9EUF - chains O and Q of the 63 polymer chains in the assembly; structure by electron microscopy, 7.30 A resolution (low resolution: residue-level contacts below are approximate; hydrogen-bond / salt-bridge calls are withheld).

# Chain O
Molecule: Baseplate wedge subunit
Organism: Staphylococcus phage 812
UniProt: A0A0U1UXD7 (A0A0U1UXD7_9CAUD); numbering as in UniProt (aligned over 1-234)
Chain sequence (234 residues; row label = number of the first residue in the row):
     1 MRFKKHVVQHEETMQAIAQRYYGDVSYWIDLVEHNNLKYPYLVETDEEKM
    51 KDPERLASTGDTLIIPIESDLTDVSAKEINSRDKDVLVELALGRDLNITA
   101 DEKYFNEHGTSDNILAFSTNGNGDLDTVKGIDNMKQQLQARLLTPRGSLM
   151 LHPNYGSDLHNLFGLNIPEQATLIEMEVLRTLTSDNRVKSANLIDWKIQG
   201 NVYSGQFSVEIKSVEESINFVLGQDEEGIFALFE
Not modelled in the structure: 1, 214-234

# Chain Q
Molecule: Major tail sheath protein
Organism: Staphylococcus phage 812
UniProt: A0A0U1WZ79 (A0A0U1WZ79_9CAUD); numbering as in UniProt (aligned over 1-587)
Chain sequence (587 residues; numbered 1 to 587; the number before each row is that of its first residue):
     1 MAVEPFPRRPITRPHASIEVDTSGIGGSAGSSEKVFCLIGQAEGGEPNTV
    51 YELRNYSQAKRLFRSGELLDAIELAWGSNPNYTAGRILAMRIEDAKPASA
   101 EIGGLKITSKIYGNVANNIQVGLEKNTLSDSLRLRVIFQDDRFNEVYDNI
   151 GNIFTIKYKGEEANATFSVEHDEETQKASRLVLKVGDQEVKSYDLTGGAY
   201 DYTNAIITDINQLPDFEAKLSPFGDKNLESSKLDKIENANIKDKAVYVKA
   251 VFGDLEKQTAYNGIVSFEQLNAEGEVPSNVEVEAGEESATVTATSPIKTI
   301 EPFELTKLKGGTNGEPPATWADKLDKFAHEGGYYIVPLSSKQSVHAEVAS
   351 FVKERSDAGEPMRAIVGGGFNESKEQLFGRQASLSNPRVSLVANSGTFVM
   401 DDGRKNHVPAYMVAVALGGLASGLEIGESITFKPLRVSSLDQIYESIDLD
   451 ELNENGIISIEFVRNRTNTFFRIVDDVTTFNDKSDPVKAEMAVGEANDFL
   501 VSELKVQLEDQFIGTRTINTSASIIKDFIQSYLGRKKRDNEIQDFPAEDV
   551 QVIVEGNEARISMTVYPIRSFKKISVSLVYKQQTLQA
Not modelled in the structure: 1-11, 26-31, 271-297, 583-587

# Chain O / chain Q interface
Residue-residue contacts (65):
  Tyr-104(O) / Ser-446(Q)
  His-108(O) / Asp-450(Q)
  Thr-110(O) / Asn-465(Q)
  Thr-110(O) / Arg-472(Q)
  Ser-111(O) / Glu-461(Q)
  Ser-111(O) / Arg-472(Q)
  Asp-112(O) / Arg-464(Q)
  Asn-113(O) / Glu-445(Q)
  Ile-131(O) / Tyr-580(Q)
  Lys-135(O) / Tyr-580(Q)
  Leu-138(O) / Leu-578(Q)
  Pro-145(O) / Asn-465(Q)
  Gly-147(O) / Arg-466(Q)
  Gly-147(O) / Thr-467(Q)
  Ser-148(O) / Arg-466(Q)
  Leu-149(O) / Arg-466(Q)
  Met-150(O) / Arg-466(Q)
  His-160(O) / Asn-465(Q)
  Phe-163(O) / Phe-432(Q)
  Phe-163(O) / Phe-571(Q)
  Phe-163(O) / Lys-572(Q)
  Phe-163(O) / Ile-574(Q)
  Gly-164(O) / Ser-570(Q)
  Gly-164(O) / Phe-571(Q)
  Leu-165(O) / Glu-428(Q)
  Leu-165(O) / Arg-569(Q)
  Leu-165(O) / Phe-571(Q)
  Asn-166(O) / Gln-543(Q)
  Asn-166(O) / Ile-568(Q)
  Asn-166(O) / Arg-569(Q)
  Asn-166(O) / Phe-571(Q)
  Ile-167(O) / Asn-540(Q)
  Gln-170(O) / Phe-571(Q)
  Ile-174(O) / Phe-571(Q)
  Ile-174(O) / Ile-574(Q)
  Leu-182(O) / Leu-578(Q)
  Gly-200(O) / Arg-569(Q)
  Asn-201(O) / Arg-569(Q)
  Asn-201(O) / Ser-570(Q)
  Asn-201(O) / Phe-571(Q)
  Asn-201(O) / Lys-572(Q)
  Asn-201(O) / Lys-573(Q)
  Val-202(O) / Lys-573(Q)
  Tyr-203(O) / Phe-571(Q)
  Tyr-203(O) / Lys-573(Q)
  Tyr-203(O) / Ile-574(Q)
  Tyr-203(O) / Ser-575(Q)
  Ser-204(O) / Ser-575(Q)
  Gly-205(O) / Ser-575(Q)
  Gly-205(O) / Val-576(Q)
  Gly-205(O) / Ser-577(Q)
  Gln-206(O) / Ser-577(Q)
  Phe-207(O) / Val-576(Q)
  Phe-207(O) / Ser-577(Q)
  Phe-207(O) / Leu-578(Q)
  Phe-207(O) / Val-579(Q)
  Ser-208(O) / Val-579(Q)
  Ser-208(O) / Lys-581(Q)
  Val-209(O) / Leu-578(Q)
  Val-209(O) / Val-579(Q)
  Val-209(O) / Tyr-580(Q)
  Val-209(O) / Lys-581(Q)
  Glu-210(O) / Lys-581(Q)
  Glu-210(O) / Gln-582(Q)
  Ile-211(O) / Tyr-580(Q)
Also at the interface, not in a pair above, chain O (43 interface residues in all): Glu-107, Met-134, Arg-146, Leu-159, Leu-162, Ala-171, Val-178, Ile-198
Also at the interface, not in a pair above, chain Q (30 interface residues in all): Phe-462, Pro-567

# Summary
Chain O and chain Q form an interface of 43 and 30 residues respectively.
Here chain O is Baseplate wedge subunit and chain Q is Major tail sheath protein, both from Staphylococcus
phage 812. Entry 9EUF (Cryo-EM structure of Staphylococcus aureus bacteriophage phi812 baseplate in the
pre-contraction state - complete) was determined by electron microscopy.
